6XLL - chains C and R of the 9 polymer chains in the assembly; structure by electron microscopy, 2.70 A resolution.

# Chain C
Protein: DNA-directed RNA polymerase subunit beta
Source organism: Escherichia coli O157:H7
Notes: EC 2.7.7.6
Reference sequence: B7MIX3 (RPOB_ECO45); residues 1-1342 here = UniProt positions 1-1342
Chain sequence (1342 residues; numbered 1 to 1342; the number before each row is that of its first residue):
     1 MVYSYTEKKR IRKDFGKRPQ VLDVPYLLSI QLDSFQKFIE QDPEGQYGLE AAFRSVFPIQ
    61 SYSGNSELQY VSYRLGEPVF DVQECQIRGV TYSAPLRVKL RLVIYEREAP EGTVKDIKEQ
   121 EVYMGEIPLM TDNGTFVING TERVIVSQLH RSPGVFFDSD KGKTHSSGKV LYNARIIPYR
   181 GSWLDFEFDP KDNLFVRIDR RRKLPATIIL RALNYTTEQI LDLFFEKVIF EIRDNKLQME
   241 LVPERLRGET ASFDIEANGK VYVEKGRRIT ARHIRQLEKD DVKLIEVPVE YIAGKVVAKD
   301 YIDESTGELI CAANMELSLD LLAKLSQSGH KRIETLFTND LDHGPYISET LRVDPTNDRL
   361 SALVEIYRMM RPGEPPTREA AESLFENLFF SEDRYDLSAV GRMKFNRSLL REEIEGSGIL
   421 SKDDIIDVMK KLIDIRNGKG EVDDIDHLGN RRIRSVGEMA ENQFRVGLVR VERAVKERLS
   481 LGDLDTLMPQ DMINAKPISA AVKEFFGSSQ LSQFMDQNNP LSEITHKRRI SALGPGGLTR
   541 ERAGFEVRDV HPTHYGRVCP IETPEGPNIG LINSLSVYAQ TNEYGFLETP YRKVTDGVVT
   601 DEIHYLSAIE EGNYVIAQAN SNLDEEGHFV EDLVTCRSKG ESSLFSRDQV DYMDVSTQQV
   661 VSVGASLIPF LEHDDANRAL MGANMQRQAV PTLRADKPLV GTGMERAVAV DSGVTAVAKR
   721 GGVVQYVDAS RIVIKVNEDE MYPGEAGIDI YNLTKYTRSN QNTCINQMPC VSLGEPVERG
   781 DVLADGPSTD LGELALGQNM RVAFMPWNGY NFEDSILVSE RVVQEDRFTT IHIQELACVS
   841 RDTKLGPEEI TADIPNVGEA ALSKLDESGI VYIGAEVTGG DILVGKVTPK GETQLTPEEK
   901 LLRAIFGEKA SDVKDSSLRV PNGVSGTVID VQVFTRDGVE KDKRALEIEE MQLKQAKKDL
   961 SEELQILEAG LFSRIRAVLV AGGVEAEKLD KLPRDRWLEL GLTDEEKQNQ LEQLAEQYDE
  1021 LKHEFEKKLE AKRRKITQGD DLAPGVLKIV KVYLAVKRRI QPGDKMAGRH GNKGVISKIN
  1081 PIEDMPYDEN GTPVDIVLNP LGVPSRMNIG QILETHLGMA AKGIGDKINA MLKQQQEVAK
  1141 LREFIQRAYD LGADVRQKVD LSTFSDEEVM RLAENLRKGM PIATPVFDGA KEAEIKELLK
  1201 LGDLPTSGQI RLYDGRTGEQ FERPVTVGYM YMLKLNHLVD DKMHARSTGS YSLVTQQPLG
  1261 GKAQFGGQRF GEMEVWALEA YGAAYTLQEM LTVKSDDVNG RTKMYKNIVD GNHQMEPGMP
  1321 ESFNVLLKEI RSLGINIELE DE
Unresolved in the structure: 1-2, 1342
Curated features (UniProtKB/Swiss-Prot):
  - modified residue (N6-acetyllysine): Lys1022, Lys1200
Small-molecule neighbours:
  - chapso (1N7), molecule 1: Gln46, Tyr47, Tyr179, Asp396, Ser398, Ala399, Val400, Arg452, Glu458, Glu461, Arg465, Glu583, Tyr584
  - chapso (1N7), molecule 2: Gln725, Tyr726, Arg731, Glu962, Gln965, Ile966, Ala969

# Chain R
Molecule: RNA transcript
Source organism: Escherichia coli O157:H7
Sequence (5 nucleotides; each row starts with the number of its first residue):
     1 XCAGU
Modified residues: GTP (guanosine-5'-triphosphate) at position 1
Bound ions: Mg2+: U5 (shared with 3 residues of chain D)

# Chain C / chain R interface
Pairs across the interface (16):
  Gln510(C) with GTP_1(R)
  Gln513(C) with C2(R), sugar contact
  Leu533(C) with C2(R), phosphate contact
  Arg540(C) with GTP_1(R); C2(R), salt bridge to the phosphate
  Glu541(C) with GTP_1(R)
  Pro564(C) with A3(R), phosphate contact
  Asn568(C) with C2(R), hydrogen bond to the phosphate
  Ile572(C) with C2(R), phosphate contact
  Gln688(C) with A3(R), hydrogen bond to the phosphate; G4(R), hydrogen bond to the phosphate
  Lys1065(C) with G4(R), hydrogen bond to the phosphate; U5(R), salt bridge to the phosphate
  Lys1073(C) with U5(R), salt bridge to the phosphate
  His1237(C) with A3(R), sugar contact; G4(R), hydrogen bond to the sugar
Also at the interface, not in a pair above, chain C (16 interface residues in all): Arg529, Glu565, Asn684, Arg687

# In short
16 residues of chain C and 5 residues of chain R are in contact; the contacts include 5 hydrogen bonds and 3
salt bridges. Among the polar pairs are His1237(C)-G4(R), Asn568(C)-C2(R) and Gln688(C)-A3(R). Bound to chain
C: chapso.
Here chain C is DNA-directed RNA polymerase subunit beta and chain R is RNA transcript, both from Escherichia
coli O157:H7. Entry 6XLL (Cryo-EM structure of E. coli RNAP-promoter initial transcribing complex with 5-nt
RNA transcript (RPitc-5nt)) was determined by electron microscopy together with 6XL5, 6XL6, 6XL9, 6XLA, 6XLJ,
6XLK, 6XLM and 6XLN from the same study.
